Entry 8C8O (electron microscopy, 3.40 A resolution); this record covers chains A and B of the 6 polymer chains in the assembly.

== Chain A (and B) ==
Protein: Cell surface protein
From: Nitrosopumilus maritimus SCM1
Notes: chain B of this document is another copy of the same molecule, construct and numbering; everything in this record applies to it too
Reference sequence: A9A4Y9 (A9A4Y9_NITMS); numbering as in UniProt (aligned over 1-1734)
Amino-acid sequence (1734 residues; each row starts with the number of its first residue):
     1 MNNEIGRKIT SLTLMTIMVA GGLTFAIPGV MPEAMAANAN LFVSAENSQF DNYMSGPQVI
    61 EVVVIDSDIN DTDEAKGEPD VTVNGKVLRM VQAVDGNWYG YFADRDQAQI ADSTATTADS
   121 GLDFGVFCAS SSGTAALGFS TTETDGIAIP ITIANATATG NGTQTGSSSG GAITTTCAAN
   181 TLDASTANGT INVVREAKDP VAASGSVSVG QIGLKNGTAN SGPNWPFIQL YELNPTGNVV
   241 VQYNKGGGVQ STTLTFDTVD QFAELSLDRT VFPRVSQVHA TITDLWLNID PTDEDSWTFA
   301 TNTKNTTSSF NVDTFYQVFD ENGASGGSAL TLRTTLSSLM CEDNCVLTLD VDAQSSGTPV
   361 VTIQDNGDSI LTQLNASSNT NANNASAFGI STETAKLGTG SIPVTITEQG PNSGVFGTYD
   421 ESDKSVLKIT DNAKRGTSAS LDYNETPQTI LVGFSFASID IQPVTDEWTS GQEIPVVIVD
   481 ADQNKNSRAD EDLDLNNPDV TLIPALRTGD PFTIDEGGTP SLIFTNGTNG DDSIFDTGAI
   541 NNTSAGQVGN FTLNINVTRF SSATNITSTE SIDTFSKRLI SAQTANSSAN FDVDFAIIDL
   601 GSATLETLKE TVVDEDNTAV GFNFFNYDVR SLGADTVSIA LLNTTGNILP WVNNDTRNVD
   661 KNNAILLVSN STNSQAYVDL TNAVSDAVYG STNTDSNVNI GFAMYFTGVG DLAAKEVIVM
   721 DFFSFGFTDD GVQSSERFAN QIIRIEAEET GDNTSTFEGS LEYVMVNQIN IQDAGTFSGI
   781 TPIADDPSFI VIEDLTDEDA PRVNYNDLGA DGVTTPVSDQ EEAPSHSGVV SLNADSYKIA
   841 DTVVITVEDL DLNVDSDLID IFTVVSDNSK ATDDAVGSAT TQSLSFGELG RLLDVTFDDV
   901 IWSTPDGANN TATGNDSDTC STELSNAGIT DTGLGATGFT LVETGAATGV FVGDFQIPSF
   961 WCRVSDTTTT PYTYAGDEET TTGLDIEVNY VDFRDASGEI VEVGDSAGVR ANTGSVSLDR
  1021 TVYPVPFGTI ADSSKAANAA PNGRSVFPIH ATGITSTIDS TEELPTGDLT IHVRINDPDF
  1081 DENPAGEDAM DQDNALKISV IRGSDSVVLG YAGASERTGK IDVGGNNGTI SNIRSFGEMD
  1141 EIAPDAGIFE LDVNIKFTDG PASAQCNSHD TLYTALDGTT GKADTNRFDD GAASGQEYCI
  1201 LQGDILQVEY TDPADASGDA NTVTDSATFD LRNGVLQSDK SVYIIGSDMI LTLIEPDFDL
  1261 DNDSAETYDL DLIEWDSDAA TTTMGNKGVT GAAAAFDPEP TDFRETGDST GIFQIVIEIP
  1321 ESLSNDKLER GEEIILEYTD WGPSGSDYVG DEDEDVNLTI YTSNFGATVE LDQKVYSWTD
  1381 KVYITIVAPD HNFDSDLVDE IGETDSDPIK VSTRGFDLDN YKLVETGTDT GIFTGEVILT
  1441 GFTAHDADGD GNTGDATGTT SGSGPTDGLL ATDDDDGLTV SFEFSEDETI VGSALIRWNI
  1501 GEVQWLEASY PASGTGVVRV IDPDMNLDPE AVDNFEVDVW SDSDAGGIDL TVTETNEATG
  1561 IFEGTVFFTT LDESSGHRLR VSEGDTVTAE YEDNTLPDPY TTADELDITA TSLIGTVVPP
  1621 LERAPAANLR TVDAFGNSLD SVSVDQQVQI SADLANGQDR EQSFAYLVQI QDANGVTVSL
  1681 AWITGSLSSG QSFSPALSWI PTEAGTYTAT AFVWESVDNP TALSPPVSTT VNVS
Not modelled in the structure: 1-445, 1499-1734
Cystine bridges: Cys920-Cys962, Cys1166-Cys1199

== Chain A / chain B interface ==
Pairs across the interface (62; chain A residue first):
  Thr446(A) with Asp857(B)
  Pro447(A) with Asp857(B); Leu858(B), hydrophobic
  Thr449(A) with Leu858(B); Ile859(B)
  Leu451(A) with Val942(B), hydrophobic
  Val732(A) with Thr1267(B)
  Gln733(A) with Pro1065(B)
  Asp797(A) with Arg1074(B), salt bridge; Ile1142(B)
  Glu798(A) with Arg1074(B), salt bridge; Ile1142(B); Glu1150(B); Asp1263(B)
  Arg802(A) with Glu1087(B), salt bridge; Glu1141(B), hydrogen bond (side chain-backbone); Ile1142(B), hydrogen bond (side chain-backbone)
  Asn804(A) with Glu1087(B)
  Asp811(A) with Thr842(B); Asp954(B); Gln956(B)
  Val813(A) with Gln956(B)
  Thr815(A) with Asn1083(B), hydrogen bond
  Pro816(A) with Asn1083(B); Gly1086(B); Glu1087(B)
  Val817(A) with Ala1085(B); Gly1086(B)
  Ser818(A) with Ala1085(B), hydrogen bond (backbone-backbone); Gly1086(B); Glu1087(B); Pro1144(B)
  Gln820(A) with Ile1142(B); Ala1143(B); Pro1144(B)
  Ser885(A) with Thr1301(B); Asp1302(B), hydrogen bond
  Phe886(A) with Thr1301(B)
  Asp898(A) with Leu1397(B)
  Gly983(A) with Leu1397(B); Val1398(B), hydrogen bond (backbone-backbone)
  Leu984(A) with Leu1397(B), hydrophobic
  Asp985(A) with Asp1394(B); Asp1396(B); Leu1397(B)
  Glu987(A) with Asp1394(B)
  Glu999(A) with Ala1265(B); Arg1304(B), salt bridge
  Ile1000(A) with Arg1304(B), hydrogen bond (backbone-side chain)
  Val1001(A) with Arg1304(B)
  Glu1002(A) with Glu1299(B)
  Ser1006(A) with Asp1396(B), hydrogen bond
  Ala1007(A) with Asp1396(B)
  Gly1008(A) with Asp1396(B)
  Ser1104(A) with Asp1448(B), hydrogen bond; Gly1454(B); Asp1455(B), hydrogen bond
  Ser1217(A) with Val1424(B)
  Asp1219(A) with Lys1422(B), salt bridge; Pro1465(B)
  Ala1220(A) with Thr1466(B), hydrogen bond (backbone-side chain)
  Asn1221(A) with Thr1466(B)
Also at the interface, not in a pair above, chain A (42 interface residues in all): Phe456, Arg507, Ala810, Asp819, Asp899, Asp995
Also at the interface, not in a pair above, chain B (40 interface residues in all): Thr937, Asp1140, Pro1300, Glu1436

== In short ==
The interface between chain A and chain B involves 42 residues on one side and 40 on the other, with 11
hydrogen bonds and 5 salt bridges. Among the polar pairs are Asp797(A)-Arg1074(B), Glu798(A)-Arg1074(B) and
Arg802(A)-Glu1087(B).
Chain A and chain B are both Cell surface protein (Nitrosopumilus maritimus SCM1); the structure, In situ
structure of the Nitrosopumilus maritimus S-layer - Six-fold symmetry (C6), was determined by electron
microscopy, deposited together with 8C8R, 8C8K, 8C8L, 8C8M and 8C8N.
